PDB entry 9FBW | electron microscopy, 4.40 A resolution (low resolution: residue-level contacts below are approximate; hydrogen-bond / salt-bridge calls are withheld) | chains I and M of the 18 polymer chains in the assembly

Chain I:
Molecule: 112-nt DNA strand
Sequence (112 nucleotides; each row starts with the number of its first residue; numbers below 1 keep their minus sign (DC-75 is residue -75)):
   -75 CCCTGGAGAATCCCGGTGCCGAGGCCGCTCAATTGGTCGTAGACAGCTCT
   -25 AGCACCGCTTAAACGCACGTACGCGCTGTCCCCCGCGTTTTAACCGCCAA
    25 GGGGATTACTCC

Chain M:
Molecule: Helicase SWR1
Source organism: Saccharomyces cerevisiae S288C
UniProtKB: Q05471 (SWR1_YEAST); residue numbers follow UniProt; this construct covers 1-1514
Chain sequence (1514 residues; numbered 1 to 1514; the number before each row is that of its first residue):
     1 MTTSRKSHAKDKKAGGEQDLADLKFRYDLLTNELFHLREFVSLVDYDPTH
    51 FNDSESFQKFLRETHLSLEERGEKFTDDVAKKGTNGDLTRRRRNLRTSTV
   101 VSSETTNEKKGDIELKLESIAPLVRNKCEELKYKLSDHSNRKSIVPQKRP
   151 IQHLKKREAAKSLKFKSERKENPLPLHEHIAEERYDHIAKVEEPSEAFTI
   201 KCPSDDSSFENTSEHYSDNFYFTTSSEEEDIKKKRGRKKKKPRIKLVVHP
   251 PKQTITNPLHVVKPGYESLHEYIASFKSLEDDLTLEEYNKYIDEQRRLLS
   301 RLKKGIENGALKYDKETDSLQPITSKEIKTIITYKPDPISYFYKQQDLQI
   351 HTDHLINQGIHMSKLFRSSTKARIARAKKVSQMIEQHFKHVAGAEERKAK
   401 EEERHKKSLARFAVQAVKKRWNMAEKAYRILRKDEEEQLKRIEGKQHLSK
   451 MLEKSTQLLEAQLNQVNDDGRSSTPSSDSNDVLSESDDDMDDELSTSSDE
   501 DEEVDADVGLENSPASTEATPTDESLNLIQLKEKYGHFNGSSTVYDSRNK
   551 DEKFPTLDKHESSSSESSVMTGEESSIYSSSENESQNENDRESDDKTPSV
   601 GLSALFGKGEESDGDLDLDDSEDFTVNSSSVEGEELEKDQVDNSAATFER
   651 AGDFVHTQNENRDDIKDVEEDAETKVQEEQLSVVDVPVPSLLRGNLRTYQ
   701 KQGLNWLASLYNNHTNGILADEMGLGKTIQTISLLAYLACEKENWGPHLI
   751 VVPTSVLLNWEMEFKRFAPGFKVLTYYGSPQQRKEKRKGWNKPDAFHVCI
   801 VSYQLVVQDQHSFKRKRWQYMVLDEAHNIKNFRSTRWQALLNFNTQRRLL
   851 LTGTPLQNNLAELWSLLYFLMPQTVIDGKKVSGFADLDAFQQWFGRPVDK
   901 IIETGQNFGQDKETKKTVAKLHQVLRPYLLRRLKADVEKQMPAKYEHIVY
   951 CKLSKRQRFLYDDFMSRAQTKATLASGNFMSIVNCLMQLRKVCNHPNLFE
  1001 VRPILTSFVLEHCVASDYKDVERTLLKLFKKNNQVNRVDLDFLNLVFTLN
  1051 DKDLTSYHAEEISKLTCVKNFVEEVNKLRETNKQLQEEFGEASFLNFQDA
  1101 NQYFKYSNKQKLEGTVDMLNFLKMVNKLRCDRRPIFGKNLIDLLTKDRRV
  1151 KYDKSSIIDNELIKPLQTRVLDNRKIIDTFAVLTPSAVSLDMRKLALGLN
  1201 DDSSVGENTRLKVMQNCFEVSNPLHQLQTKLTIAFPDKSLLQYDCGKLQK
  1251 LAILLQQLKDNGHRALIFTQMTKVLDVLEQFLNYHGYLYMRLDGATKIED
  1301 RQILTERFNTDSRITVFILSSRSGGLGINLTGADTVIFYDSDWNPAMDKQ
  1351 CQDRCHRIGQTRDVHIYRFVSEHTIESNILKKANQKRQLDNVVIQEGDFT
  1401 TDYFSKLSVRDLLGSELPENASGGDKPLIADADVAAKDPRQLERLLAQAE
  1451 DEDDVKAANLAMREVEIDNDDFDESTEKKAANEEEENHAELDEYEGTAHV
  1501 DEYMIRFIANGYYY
Disordered / not traced: 1-681, 690-695, 886-912, 1388-1514
Curated features (UniProtKB/Swiss-Prot):
  - motif: Asp824 to His827 (DEAH box)
  - binding site (ATP): Asp721 to Thr728
Residues lining bound ligands:
  - ADP (adenosine-5'-diphosphate): Arg697, Gln700, Met723, Gly724, Leu725, Gly726, Lys727, Thr728, Ile729, Val756, Asn759, Glu763, Asp824, Leu1326, Gly1327, Ile1328, Asn1329, Arg1354, Arg1357
  - beryllium trifluoride (BEF): Met723, Lys727, Asp824, Glu825, Gly853, Leu1326, Arg1354

Interface between chain I and chain M:
Contacting residue pairs (49):
  DG-60(I) - Glu743(M)
  DG-60(I) - Pro793(M)
  DT-59(I) - Lys742(M)
  DT-59(I) - Glu743(M)
  DT-59(I) - Asn744(M)
  DG-58(I) - Asn744(M)
  DG-58(I) - Gln819(M)
  DG-58(I) - Gln846(M)
  DC-57(I) - Arg817(M)
  DC-57(I) - Trp818(M)
  DC-57(I) - Asn844(M)
  DC-57(I) - Thr845(M)
  DC-57(I) - Gln846(M)
  DC-56(I) - Lys814(M)
  DC-56(I) - Arg815(M)
  DC-56(I) - Lys816(M)
  DG-55(I) - Arg815(M)
  DA16(I) - Gln782(M)
  DA17(I) - Tyr777(M)
  DA17(I) - Gly778(M)
  DA17(I) - Gln782(M)
  DC18(I) - Gly778(M)
  DC18(I) - Pro780(M)
  DC18(I) - Gln804(M)
  DC19(I) - Gln804(M)
  DC19(I) - Gln808(M)
  DG20(I) - Thr754(M)
  DG20(I) - Tyr803(M)
  DG20(I) - Gln804(M)
  DG20(I) - Val807(M)
  DG20(I) - Gln808(M)
  DC21(I) - Pro753(M)
  DC21(I) - Thr754(M)
  DC21(I) - Tyr803(M)
  DC21(I) - Ser1323(M)
  DC22(I) - Asn828(M)
  DC22(I) - Ser1320(M)
  DC22(I) - Arg1322(M)
  DC22(I) - Ser1323(M)
  DA23(I) - Gln1270(M)
  DA23(I) - Met1271(M)
  DA23(I) - Thr1272(M)
  DA23(I) - Ser1321(M)
  DA23(I) - Arg1322(M)
  DA24(I) - Met987(M)
  DA24(I) - Gln1270(M)
  DA24(I) - Met1271(M)
  DG25(I) - Met987(M)
  DG27(I) - Asn984(M)
Interface residues without a listed pair, chain M (40 interface residues in all): Ser779, Lys792, Arg836, Lys991, Ile1298, Asp1340, Asp1342

Summary:
17 residues of chain I face 40 of chain M across their interface. Bound to chain M: ADP and beryllium
trifluoride. Curated annotation (UniProt) lists 8 ATP-binding residues on chain M.
Chain I is a 112-nt DNA strand and chain M is Helicase SWR1 (Saccharomyces cerevisiae S288C); the structure,
SWR1 lacking Swc5 subunit in complex with hexasome, was determined by electron microscopy, deposited together
with 8QYV and 8QZ0.
